4L3V - chain B; structure by X-ray diffraction, 3.63 A resolution.

Chain B:
Molecule: Cystathionine beta-synthase
From: Homo sapiens
Notes: EC 4.2.1.22
UniProtKB: P35520 (CBS_HUMAN); numbering as in UniProt (aligned over 2-551)
Sequence (550 residues; row label = number of the first residue in the row):
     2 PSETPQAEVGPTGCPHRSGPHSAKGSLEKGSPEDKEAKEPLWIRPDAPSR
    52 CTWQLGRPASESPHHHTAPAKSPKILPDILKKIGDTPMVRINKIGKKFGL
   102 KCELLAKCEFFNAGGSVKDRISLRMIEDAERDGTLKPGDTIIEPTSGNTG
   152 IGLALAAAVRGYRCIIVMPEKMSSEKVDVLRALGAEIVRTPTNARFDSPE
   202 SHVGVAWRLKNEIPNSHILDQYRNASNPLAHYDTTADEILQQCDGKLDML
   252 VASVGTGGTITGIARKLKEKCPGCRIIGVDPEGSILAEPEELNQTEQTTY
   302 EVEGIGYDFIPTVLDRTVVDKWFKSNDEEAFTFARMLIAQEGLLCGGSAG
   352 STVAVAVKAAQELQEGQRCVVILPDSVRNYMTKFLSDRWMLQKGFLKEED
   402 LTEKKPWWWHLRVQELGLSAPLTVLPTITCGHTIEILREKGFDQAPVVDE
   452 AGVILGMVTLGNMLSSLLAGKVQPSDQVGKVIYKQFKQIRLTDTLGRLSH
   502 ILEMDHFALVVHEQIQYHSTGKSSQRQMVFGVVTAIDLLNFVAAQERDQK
Not modelled in the structure: 2-40, 515-526, 551
Covalent attachments: pyridoxal phosphate (PLP) linked to Lys-119
Metal / ion sites: heme Fe: Cys-52, His-65
Residues lining bound ligands:
  - heme (HEM): Pro-49, Ser-50, Arg-51, Cys-52, Thr-53, Trp-54, Arg-58, Pro-59, Glu-62, Ser-63, Pro-64, His-65, Arg-224, Asn-225, Ala-226, Pro-229, Leu-230, Tyr-233, Thr-262, Gly-263, Arg-266, Thr-313, Val-314
  - pyridoxal phosphate (PLP): Asn-149, His-232, Ser-254, Val-255, Gly-256, Thr-257, Gly-258, Gly-259, Thr-260, Glu-304, Gly-305, Ile-306, Ser-349, Pro-375, Asp-376, Tyr-381
UniProt features mapped onto this chain:
  - binding site (heme): Cys-52, His-65
  - binding site (pyridoxal 5'-phosphate): Asn-149, Gly-256 to Thr-260, Ser-349
  - modified residue: Ser-27 (Phosphoserine), Lys-119 (N6-(pyridoxal phosphate)lysine), Ser-199 (Phosphoserine)
  - cross-link: Lys-211 (Glycyl lysine isopeptide (Lys-Gly) (interchain with G-Cter in SUMO))
  - natural variant: Arg-18 (R18C: Results in 1/3 to 2/3 the enzyme activity of the wild-type), Pro-49 (P49L: In CBSD), Arg-58 (R58W: In CBSD), His-65 (H65R: In CBSD), Pro-78 (P78R: In CBSD), Gly-85 (G85R: In CBSD), Thr-87 (T87N: In CBSD), Pro-88 (P88S: In CBSD), Leu-101 (L101P: In CBSD), Lys-102 (K102N: In CBSD; K102Q), Cys-109 (C109R: In CBSD), Ala-114 (A114V: In CBSD), 81 further natural variant entries in UniProt
  - mutagenesis: Cys-272 (C272A: Reduced heme content and cystathionine beta-synthase activity), Cys-275 (C275S: Reduced heme content and cystathionine beta-synthase activity)
From the paper describing this entry:
  - allosteric site: Glu-201, Pro-422, Leu-423, Phe-443, Asp-444, Ala-446, Pro-447, Val-448, Met-458, Val-459, Thr-460, Asn-463, Tyr-484, Phe-487, His-507, Phe-508, Ala-509, Val-533, Val-534, Thr-535, Ile-537, Asp-538 (proposed by the authors, not directly observed)

Overview:
Ligands of chain B: heme. Covalently linked pyridoxal phosphate: at Lys-119. The heme Fe site is built by
Cys-52 and His-65. From UniProt: heme-binding residues Cys-52 and His-65, 7 pyridoxal 5'-phosphate-binding
residues and 2 mutagenesis sites. The paper reports an allosteric site at Glu-201, Pro-422 and Leu-423 among
others.
Chain B is Cystathionine beta-synthase (Homo sapiens); the structure, Crystal structure of delta516-525 human
cystathionine beta-synthase, was determined by X-ray diffraction together with 4L0D, 4L27 and 4L28 from the
same study.
